Entry 1HAC (X-ray diffraction, 2.60 A resolution); this record covers chains A and B of the 4 polymer chains in the assembly.

# Chain A
Name: Hemoglobin A
Source organism: Homo sapiens
UniProt: P69905 (HBA_HUMAN); residue numbers follow UniProt; this construct covers 1-141
Sequence (141 residues; each row starts with the number of its first residue):
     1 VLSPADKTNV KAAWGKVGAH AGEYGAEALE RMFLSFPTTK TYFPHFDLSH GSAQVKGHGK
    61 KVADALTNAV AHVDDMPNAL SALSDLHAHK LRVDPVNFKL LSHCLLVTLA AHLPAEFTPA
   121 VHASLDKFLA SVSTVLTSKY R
Metal / ion sites: heme Fe: H87 (together with carbon monoxide)
Residues lining bound ligands:
  - carbon monoxide (CMO): L29, F43, H58, V62, H87
  - heme (HEM): M32, T39, Y42, F43, H45, F46, H58, K61, V62, A65, L66, L83, L86, H87, L91, V93, N97, F98, L101, V132, L136
Curated features (UniProtKB/Swiss-Prot):
  - site: K61 (Not glycated)
  - natural variant: D6 (A6D: In J-Toronto; this construct carries the variant), A13 (A13D: In J-Paris 1/J-Aljezur), E27 (A27E: In Shenyang; this construct carries the variant), K61 (K61N: In Zambia; deletion: In Clinic), D64 (A64D: In Pontoise; this construct carries the variant), D75 (D75A: In Lille; D75G: In Chapel Hill; D75N: In G-Pest), A111 (A111D: In Petah Tikva)

# Chain B
Name: Hemoglobin A
Source organism: Homo sapiens
UniProt: P68871 (HBB_HUMAN); residue numbers follow UniProt; this construct covers 1-146
Sequence (146 residues; each row starts with the number of its first residue):
     1 VHLTPEEKSA VTALWGKVNV DEVGGEALGR LLVVYPWTQR FFESFGDLST PDAVMGNPKV
    61 KAHGKKVLGA FSDGLAHLDN LKGTFATLSE LHCDKLHVDP ENFRLLGNVL VCVLAHHFGK
   121 EFTPPVQAAY QKVVAGVANA LAHKYH
Covalently attached groups: 2,6-dicarboxynaphthalene (NDD) linked to K82
Metal / ion sites: heme Fe: H92 (together with carbon monoxide)
Residues lining bound ligands:
  - carbon monoxide (CMO): F42, H63, V67, H92, L106
  - heme (HEM): L31, T38, F41, F42, H63, K66, V67, A70, F71, F85, L88, L91, H92, L96, V98, N102, F103, L106, L141
Curated features (UniProtKB/Swiss-Prot):
  - natural variant: L3 (H3L: In Graz; this construct carries the variant), E7 (E7A: In G-Makassar; E7K: In Hb C; E7Q: In Machida; E7V: In SKCA), K8 (E8K: In G-Siriraj; this construct carries the variant), V11 (A11V: In Iraq-Halabja; this construct carries the variant), G16 (W16G: In Randwick; this construct carries the variant), V23 (E23V: In D-Granada; this construct carries the variant), G24 (V24G: In Miyashiro; this construct carries the variant), G25 (G25D: In Moscva; G25R: In Riverdale-Bronx; G25V: In Savannah), L32 (L32P: In Yokohama), V33 (L33V: In Muscat; this construct carries the variant), R40 (Q40R: In Tianshui; this construct carries the variant), F42 (F42Y: In Mequon; deletion: In Bruxelles), 11 further natural variant entries in UniProt
Reported in the primary citation:
  - binding site for 2,6-dicarboxynaphthalene: K82

# How chain A and chain B interact
Residue-residue contacts (32):
  R31(A) with F122(B), hydrogen bond (side chain-backbone); T123(B); P124(B); Q127(B), hydrogen bond
  S35(A) with Q127(B); A128(B); Q131(B)
  F36(A) with Q131(B)
  H103(A) with N108(B), hydrogen bond (side chain-backbone); Q127(B); Q131(B), hydrogen bond
  C104(A) with Q127(B)
  V107(A) with A115(B); Q127(B)
  A110(A) with C112(B); H116(B)
  A111(A) with A115(B); G119(B); K120(B)
  H112(A) with K120(B)
  L113(A) with H116(B), hydrogen bond (backbone-side chain)
  P114(A) with H116(B), hydrogen bond (backbone-side chain)
  F117(A) with R30(B), hydrogen bond (backbone-side chain); H116(B)
  T118(A) with R30(B), hydrogen bond (backbone-side chain)
  P119(A) with R30(B); V33(B); M55(B), hydrophobic
  H122(A) with R30(B), hydrogen bond; V34(B)
  D126(A) with V34(B); Y35(B), hydrogen bond
Other interface residues (no listed pair), chain A (19 interface residues in all): L34, L106, A123
Other interface residues (no listed pair), chain B (20 interface residues in all): E26, V109, V111

# Summary
19 residues of chain A and 20 residues of chain B are in contact, with 10 hydrogen bonds. Polar pairs include
R31(A)-F122(B), R31(A)-Q127(B) and H103(A)-N108(B). Bound to chain A: heme and carbon monoxide. Ligands of
chain B: heme and carbon monoxide. Covalently linked 2,6-dicarboxynaphthalene: at K82(B). From the paper: a
binding site for 2,6-dicarboxynaphthalene at K82(B).
Here chain A is Hemoglobin A and chain B is Hemoglobin A, both from Homo sapiens. Entry 1HAC (Crosslinked
haemoglobin) was determined by X-ray diffraction together with 1HAB from the same study.
